Entry 5FN8 (X-ray diffraction, 2.45 A resolution); this record covers chain B.

== Chain B ==
Protein: Receptor-type tyrosine-protein phosphatase C
From: Rattus norvegicus
Notes: EC 3.1.3.48; fragment: extracellular region domains d3-d4, residues 357-546
UniProt: P04157 (PTPRC_RAT); residues 3-192 here correspond to UniProt positions 357-546 (UniProt number = residue number + 354)
Chain sequence (190 residues; row label = number of the first residue in the row):
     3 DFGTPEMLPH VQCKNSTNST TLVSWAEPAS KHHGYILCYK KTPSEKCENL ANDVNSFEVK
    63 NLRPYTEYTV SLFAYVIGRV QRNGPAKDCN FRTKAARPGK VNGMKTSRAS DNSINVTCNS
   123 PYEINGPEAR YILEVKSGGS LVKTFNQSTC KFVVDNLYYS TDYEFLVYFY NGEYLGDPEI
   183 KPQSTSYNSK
Unresolved in the structure: 80-86, 188-192
Swiss-Prot annotation at these positions:
  - glycosylation (N-linked (GlcNAc...) asparagine): Asn17, Asn20, Asn117, Asn148
Cystine bridges: Cys15-Cys91, Cys40-Cys49, Cys120-Cys152
Glycans and other covalent adducts: N-acetylglucosamine (NAG) linked to Asn20, Asn117, Asn148

== Overview ==
Covalently linked N-acetylglucosamine: at Asn20, Asn117 and Asn148.
Chain B is Receptor-type tyrosine-protein phosphatase C (Rattus norvegicus); the structure, Crystal structure
of rat CD45 extracellular region, domains d3-d4, was determined by X-ray diffraction together with 5FMV, 5FN6
and 5FN7 from the same study.
